Entry 7T74 (electron microscopy, 3.35 A resolution); this record covers chains K and G of the 14 polymer chains in the assembly.

# Chain K
Protein: RM20A3 Fab Heavy Chain
From: Macaca mulatta
Notes: antibody fragment or engineered binder
Amino-acid sequence (125 residues; each row starts with the number of its first residue; a row labelled like 82A-82C holds insertion residues (82A, then the next letters in order)):
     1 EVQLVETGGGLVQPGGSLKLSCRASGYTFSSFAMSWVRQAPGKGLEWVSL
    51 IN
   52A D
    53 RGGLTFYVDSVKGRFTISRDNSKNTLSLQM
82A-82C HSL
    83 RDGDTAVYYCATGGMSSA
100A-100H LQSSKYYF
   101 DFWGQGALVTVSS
Unresolved in the structure: 113
Disulfide bonds: Cys-22/Cys-92

# Chain G
Protein: RM20A3 Fab Light Chain
From: Macaca mulatta
Notes: antibody fragment or engineered binder
Amino-acid sequence (128 residues; numbered 3 to 126 plus 5 insertion-coded residues; 1 number in that range is skipped by the numbering (no residue carries it; nothing is unmodelled there); the number before each row is that of its first residue; a row labelled like 27A-27C holds insertion residues (27A, then the next letters in order)):
     3 ALTQPPS
    11 VSGSPGQSVTISCTGTS
27A-27C SDI
    28 GSYNYVSWYQQHPGKAPKLMIYDVTQRPSGVSDRFSGSKSGNTASLTISG
    78 LQADDEADYYCSAYAGRQ
95A-95B TF
    96 YIFGGGTRLTVLGQPKASPTVTLFPPSSEEL
Unresolved in the structure: 108-126
Disulfide bonds: Cys-23/Cys-88

# Chain K / chain G interface
Contacting residue pairs - 29 pairs, chain K then chain G:
  Gln-39(K) / Gln-38(G)  hydrogen bond
  Gln-39(K) / Tyr-87(G)  hydrogen bond
  Lys-43(K) / Tyr-87(G)
  Gly-44(K) / Tyr-87(G)
  Leu-45(K) / Tyr-87(G)
  Leu-45(K) / Phe-98(G)
  Trp-47(K) / Phe-95B(G)  hydrophobic
  Trp-47(K) / Tyr-96(G)
  Trp-47(K) / Phe-98(G)
  Leu-50(K) / Phe-95B(G)  hydrophobic
  Phe-58(K) / Phe-95B(G)  hydrophobic
  Tyr-91(K) / Gln-38(G)
  Tyr-91(K) / Lys-42(G)
  Tyr-91(K) / Ala-43(G)  hydrophobic
  Gly-96(K) / Tyr-96(G)  hydrogen bond (backbone-side chain)
  Lys-100E(K) / Asp-50(G)
  Tyr-100F(K) / Tyr-32(G)  hydrophobic
  Tyr-100F(K) / Tyr-91(G)  hydrophobic
  Tyr-100F(K) / Tyr-96(G)
  Tyr-100G(K) / Ser-34(G)
  Tyr-100G(K) / Tyr-36(G)
  Tyr-100G(K) / Leu-46(G)  hydrophobic
  Tyr-100G(K) / Tyr-49(G)  hydrophobic
  Phe-100H(K) / Tyr-36(G)  hydrogen bond (backbone-side chain)
  Phe-100H(K) / Leu-46(G)
  Trp-103(K) / Tyr-36(G)
  Trp-103(K) / Ala-43(G)  hydrophobic
  Trp-103(K) / Pro-44(G)
  Gly-104(K) / Ala-43(G)
Also at the interface, not in a pair above, chain K (21 interface residues in all): Val-37, Glu-46, Met-97, Ser-100D, Asp-101, Gln-105
Also at the interface, not in a pair above, chain G (16 interface residues in all): Arg-94

# Summary
Chain K and chain G form an interface of 21 and 16 residues respectively, with 4 hydrogen bonds. Polar
contacts include Gln-39(K)/Gln-38(G), Gln-39(K)/Tyr-87(G) and Gly-96(K)/Tyr-96(G).
Chain K is RM20A3 Fab Heavy Chain and chain G is RM20A3 Fab Light Chain, both from Macaca mulatta; the
structure, HIV-1 Envelope ApexGT2 in complex with PCT64.35S Fab and RM20A3 Fab, was determined by electron
microscopy (same publication as 7T75 and 7T77).
